Entry 4I58 (X-ray diffraction, 3.00 A resolution); this record covers chain A.

== Chain A ==
Protein: Cyclohexylamine Oxidase
Source organism: Brevibacterium oxydans
Amino-acid sequence (471 residues; row label = number of the first residue in the row):
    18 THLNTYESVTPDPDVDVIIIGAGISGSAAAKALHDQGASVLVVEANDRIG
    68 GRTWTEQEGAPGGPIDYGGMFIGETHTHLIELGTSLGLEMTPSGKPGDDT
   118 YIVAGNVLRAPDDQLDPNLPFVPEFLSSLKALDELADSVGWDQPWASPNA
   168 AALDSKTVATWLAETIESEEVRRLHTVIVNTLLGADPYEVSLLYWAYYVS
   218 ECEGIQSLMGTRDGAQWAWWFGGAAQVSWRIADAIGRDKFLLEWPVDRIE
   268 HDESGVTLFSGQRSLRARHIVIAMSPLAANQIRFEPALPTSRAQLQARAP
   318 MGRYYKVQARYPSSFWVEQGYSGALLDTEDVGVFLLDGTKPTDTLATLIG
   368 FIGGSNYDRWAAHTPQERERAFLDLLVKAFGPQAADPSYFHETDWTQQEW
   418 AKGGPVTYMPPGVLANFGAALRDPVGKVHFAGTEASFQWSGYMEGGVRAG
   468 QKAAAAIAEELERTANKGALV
Unresolved in the structure: 18-29, 481-488
Ligand contacts: FAD (flavin-adenine dinucleotide): Ile-37, Gly-38, Ala-39, Gly-40, Ile-41, Ser-42, Gly-43, Val-60, Glu-61, Ala-62, Asn-63, Gly-67, Gly-68, Arg-69, Thr-70, Tyr-84, Gly-85, Gly-86, Met-87, Phe-88, His-93, Trp-261, Pro-262, Val-263, Ala-290, Met-291, Ala-295, Ile-299, Tyr-321, Lys-323, Trp-412, Trp-417, Gly-421, Pro-422, Gly-449, Thr-450, Glu-451, Gly-458, Tyr-459, Met-460, Glu-461

== In short ==
Bound to chain A: flavin-adenine dinucleotide.
Chain A is Cyclohexylamine Oxidase (Brevibacterium oxydans); the structure, Cyclohexylamine Oxidase from
Brevibacterium oxydans IH-35A, was determined by X-ray diffraction, deposited together with 4I59.
